2ZWU - chain A; structure by X-ray diffraction, 1.30 A resolution.

[Chain A]
Name: Camphor 5-monooxygenase
From: Pseudomonas Putida
Notes: EC 1.14.15.1
Reference sequence: P00183 (CPXA_PSEPU); residues 0-414 here correspond to UniProt positions 1-415 (UniProt number = residue number + 1)
Sequence (415 residues; each row starts with the number of its first residue; numbering starts at 0):
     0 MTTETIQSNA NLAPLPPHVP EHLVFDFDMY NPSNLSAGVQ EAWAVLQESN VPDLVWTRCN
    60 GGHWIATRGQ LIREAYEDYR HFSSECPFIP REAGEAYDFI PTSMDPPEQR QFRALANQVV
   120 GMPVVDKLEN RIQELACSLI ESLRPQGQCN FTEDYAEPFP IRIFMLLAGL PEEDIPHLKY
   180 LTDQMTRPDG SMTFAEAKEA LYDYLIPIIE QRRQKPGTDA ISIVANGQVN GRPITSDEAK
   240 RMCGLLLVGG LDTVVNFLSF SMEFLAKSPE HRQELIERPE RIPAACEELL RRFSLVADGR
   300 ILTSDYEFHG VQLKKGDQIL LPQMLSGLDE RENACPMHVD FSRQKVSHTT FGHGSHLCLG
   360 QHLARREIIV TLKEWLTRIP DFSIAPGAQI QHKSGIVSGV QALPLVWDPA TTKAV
Disordered / not traced: 0-9
UniProt features mapped onto this chain:
  - binding site (heme): Cys357
Bound ions: K+: Glu84, Gly93, Glu94, Tyr96; heme Fe near Cys357 (its only coordinating residue here)
Residues lining bound ligands:
  - camphor (CAM): Phe87, Tyr96, Phe98, Thr101, Thr185, Leu244, Val247, Gly248, Thr252, Val295, Asp297, Ile395, Val396
  - heme (HEM): Tyr75, Pro100, Thr101, Gln108, Arg112, Val119, Phe163, Leu244, Leu245, Gly248, Gly249, Thr252, Val253, Phe256, Leu289, Leu294, Val295, Asp297, Arg299, Gln322, Thr349, Phe350, Gly351, Ser354, His355, Leu356, Cys357, Leu358, Gly359, Leu362, Ala363
From the paper describing this entry:
  - binding site for heme: Thr101
  - conformationally variable residues (side-chain flip): Thr101
  - binding site for camphor: Tyr96
  - contacts within the chain: Tyr96-Thr101

[Summary]
Chain A binds heme and camphor. Glu84, Gly93, Glu94 and Tyr96 coordinate K+. From UniProt: heme-binding
residue Cys357. The paper reports a binding site for heme at Thr101; a binding site for camphor at Tyr96.
Chain A is Camphor 5-monooxygenase (Pseudomonas Putida); the structure, Crystal Structure of Camphor Soaked
Ferric Cytochrome P450cam, was determined by X-ray diffraction together with 2ZWT from the same study.
